PDB entry 3I14 | X-ray diffraction, 1.55 A resolution | chain A

Chain A:
Protein: Beta-lactamase 2
Source organism: Bacillus cereus
Notes: EC 3.5.2.6
Reference sequence: P04190 (BLA2_BACCE); residues 1-227 here correspond to UniProt positions 31-257 (UniProt number = residue number + 30)
Chain sequence (228 residues; numbered 1 to 227; the number before each row is that of its first residue):
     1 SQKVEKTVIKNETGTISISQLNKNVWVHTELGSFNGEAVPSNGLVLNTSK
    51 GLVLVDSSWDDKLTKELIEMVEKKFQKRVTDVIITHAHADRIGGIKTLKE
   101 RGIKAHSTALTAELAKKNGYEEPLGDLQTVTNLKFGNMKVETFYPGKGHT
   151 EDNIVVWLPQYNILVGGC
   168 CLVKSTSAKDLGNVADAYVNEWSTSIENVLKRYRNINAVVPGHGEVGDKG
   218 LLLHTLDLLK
Disordered / not traced: 1-5, 32-38
Modified positions: C168 (cysteinesulfonic acid; OCS)
Differences from the reference sequence: microheterogeneity C168 (Cys198 in P04190)
Metal / ion sites: Co2+ site 1: H86, H88, H149, C168; Co2+ site 2: D90, H210 (together with glycerol)

Summary:
H86, H88, H149 and C168 coordinate Co2+ site 1. The Co2+ site 2 is built by D90 and H210.
Chain A is Beta-lactamase 2 (Bacillus cereus); the structure, Cobalt-substituted metallo-beta-lactamase from
Bacillus cereus: residue Cys168 partially oxidized, was determined by X-ray diffraction (same publication as
3I0V, 3I11, 3I13 and 3I15).
